Entry 5G5Z (X-ray diffraction, 2.01 A resolution); this record covers chains B and C.

Chain B (and C):
Molecule: Abc transporter, substrate-binding protein
Organism: Streptococcus pneumoniae
Notes: chain C of this document is another copy of the same molecule, construct and numbering; everything in this record applies to it too
Reference sequence: A0A0H2URD6 (A0A0H2URD6_STRPN); residue numbers follow UniProt; this construct covers 47-537
Sequence (493 residues; each row starts with the number of its first residue):
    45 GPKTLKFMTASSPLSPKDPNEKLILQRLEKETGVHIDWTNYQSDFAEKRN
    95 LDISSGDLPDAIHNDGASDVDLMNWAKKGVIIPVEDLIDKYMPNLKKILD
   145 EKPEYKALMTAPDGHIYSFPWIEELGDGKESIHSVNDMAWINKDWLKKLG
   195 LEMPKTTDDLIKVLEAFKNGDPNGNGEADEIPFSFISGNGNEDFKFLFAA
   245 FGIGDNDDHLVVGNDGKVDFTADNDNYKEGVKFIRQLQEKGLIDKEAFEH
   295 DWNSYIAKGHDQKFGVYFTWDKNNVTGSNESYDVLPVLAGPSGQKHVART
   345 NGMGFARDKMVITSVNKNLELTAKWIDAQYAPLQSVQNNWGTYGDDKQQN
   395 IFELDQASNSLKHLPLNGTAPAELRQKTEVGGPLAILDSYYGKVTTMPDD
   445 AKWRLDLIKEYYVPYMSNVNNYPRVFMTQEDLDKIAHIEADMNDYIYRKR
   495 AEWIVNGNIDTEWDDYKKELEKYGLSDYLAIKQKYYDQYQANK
Disordered / not traced: 45-46
Differences from the reference sequence: expression tag (45-46)
Metal / ion sites: Ca2+ site 1: Asp215, Asn217, Asn219, Glu221, Asp223, Glu224; Ca2+ site 2: Asp263, Phe264, Asp267, Asn268
Swiss-Prot annotation at these positions:
  - binding site (substrate): Glu167, Asn235, Trp314, Asn318, Lys353, Trp384, Arg419, Glu423
  - binding site (Ca(2+)): Asp215, Asn217, Asn219, Glu221, Asp223, Glu224, Asp263, Phe264, Asp267, Asn268
  - mutagenesis: Glu167 (E167A: Loss of fructooligosaccharide (FOS) binding. No growth on nystose), His177 (H177A: 2-fold decrease in fructooligosaccharide (FOS) binding compared to the wild-type. Impaired growth on nystose), Asp223 (D223A: No effect in fructooligosaccharide (FOS) binding, but no growth on nystose; when associated with A-224), Glu224 (E224A: No effect in fructooligosaccharide (FOS) binding, but no growth on nystose; when associated with A-223), Trp314 (W314A: Loss of fructooligosaccharide (FOS) binding. No growth on nystose), Asn318 (N318A: Significant decrease in fructooligosaccharide (FOS) binding. Impaired growth on nystose), Trp384 (W384A: Significant decrease in fructooligosaccharide (FOS) binding. Impaired growth on nystose), Arg419 (R419A: Loss of fructooligosaccharide (FOS) binding. No growth on nystose), Glu423 (E423A: 10-fold decrease in fructooligosaccharide (FOS) binding compared to the wild-type. Impaired growth on nystose)
What the authors report for this chain:
  - binding site for alpha-D-glucopyranose: Gln420
  - mutagenesis - E167A, W314A, R419A: abolished binding to FOSs
  - mutagenesis - E167A, W314A, R419A: abolished growth in response to nystose
  - mutagenesis - H177A, N318A, W384A, E423A: decreased growth in response to nystose
  - mutagenesis - D223A/E224A: abolished growth
  - mutagenesis - E167A, W314A, R419A: abolished binding to FOS

Chain B / chain C interface:
Pairs across the interface (51):
  Tyr85(B) with His481(C), hydrogen bond
  Ser87(B) with Asp485(C), hydrogen bond
  Asp88(B) with Ala484(C); Asp485(C)
  Glu91(B) with Ala484(C)
  Lys92(B) with His481(C); Asp485(C), salt bridge
  Leu95(B) with Ala480(C), hydrophobic; His481(C)
  Asp96(B) with His481(C), salt bridge
  Ile97(B) with Lys122(C), hydrogen bond (backbone-side chain)
  Ser98(B) with Asn118(C); Lys122(C)
  Ser99(B) with Asn118(C); Gln473(C); Asp477(C)
  Asn118(B) with Ser98(C); Ser99(C)
  Lys121(B) with Ser99(C), hydrogen bond (side chain-backbone)
  Lys122(B) with Ser98(C); Gly100(C)
  Lys289(B) with Val499(C)
  Glu290(B) with Asn500(C)
  Phe292(B) with Glu293(C)
  Glu293(B) with Ala495(C); Glu496(C); Val499(C)
  Asp295(B) with Arg492(C), salt bridge
  Gln473(B) with Ser99(C)
  Asp477(B) with Leu95(C); Ser99(C)
  Ala480(B) with Leu95(C), hydrophobic
  His481(B) with Tyr85(C), hydrogen bond; Lys92(C); Leu95(C); Asp96(C), salt bridge
  Ala484(B) with Asp88(C); Glu91(C)
  Asp485(B) with Ser87(C), hydrogen bond; Asp88(C); Lys92(C), salt bridge
  Arg492(B) with Asp295(C), salt bridge
  Glu496(B) with Glu290(C); Glu293(C); His294(C); Asp295(C)
  Val499(B) with Lys289(C), hydrogen bond (backbone-side chain); Glu293(C)
  Asn500(B) with Lys289(C); Glu290(C), hydrogen bond
  Tyr517(B) with Ser87(C)
Other interface residues (no listed pair), chain B (33 interface residues in all): Gly100, Val114, Arg279, Ala495
Other interface residues (no listed pair), chain C (30 interface residues in all): Ile97, Phe292

Summary:
The interface between chain B and chain C involves 33 residues on one side and 30 on the other; the contacts
include 8 hydrogen bonds and 6 salt bridges. Among the polar pairs are Lys92(B)-Asp485(C), Asp96(B)-His481(C)
and Asp295(B)-Arg492(C). From the paper: a binding site for alpha-D-glucopyranose at Gln420(B); H177A, N318A
and W384A of chain B, among others, reduce growth in response to nystose; 8 substitutions were tested in all.
Chain B and chain C are both Abc transporter, substrate-binding protein (Streptococcus pneumoniae); the
structure, S.pneumoniae ABC-transporter substrate binding protein FusA in complex with kestose, was determined
by X-ray diffraction (same publication as 5G5Y, 5G60, 5G61 and 5G62).
